PDB entry 6MBY | X-ray diffraction, 1.50 A resolution | chain A

Chain A:
Protein: Carbonic anhydrase 2
Source organism: Homo sapiens
Notes: EC 4.2.1.1
UniProt: P00918 (CAH2_HUMAN); the author numbering skips numbers that UniProt does not, so the offset changes along the chain: 4-125 = UniProt 4-125; 127-261 = UniProt 126-260
Sequence (257 residues; numbered 4 to 261; 1 number in that range is skipped by the numbering (no residue carries it; nothing is unmodelled there); the number before each row is that of its first residue):
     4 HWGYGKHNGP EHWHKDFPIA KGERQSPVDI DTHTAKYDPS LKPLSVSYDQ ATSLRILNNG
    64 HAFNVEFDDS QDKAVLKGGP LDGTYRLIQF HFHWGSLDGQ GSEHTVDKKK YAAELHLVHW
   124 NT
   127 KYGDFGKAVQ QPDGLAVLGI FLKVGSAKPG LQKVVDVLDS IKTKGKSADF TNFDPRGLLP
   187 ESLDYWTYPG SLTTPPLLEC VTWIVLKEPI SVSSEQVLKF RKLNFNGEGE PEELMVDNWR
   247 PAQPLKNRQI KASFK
Swiss-Prot annotation at these positions:
  - active site: H64 (Proton donor/acceptor)
  - binding site (Zn(2+)): H94, H96, H119
  - binding site (substrate): T199, T200
  - site: Y7 (Fine-tunes the proton-transfer properties of H-64), N62 (Fine-tunes the proton-transfer properties of H-64), N67 (Fine-tunes the proton-transfer properties of H-64), Q92 (Involved in the binding of some activators, including histamine and L-histidine)
  - modified residue (Phosphoserine): S166, S173
Ion coordination: Zn2+: H94, H96, H119
Small-molecule neighbours: ferulic acid (FER; 3-(4-hydroxy-3-methoxyphenyl)-2-propenoic acid): Q92, H94, V121, F131, L198, T199, T200, P202
From the paper describing this entry:
  - binding site for ferulic acid: Q92, V121, F131, L198, T199, T200, P202

Overview:
Ligands of chain A: ferulic acid. H94, H96 and H119 coordinate Zn2+. UniProt lists active-site residue H64, 3
Zn2+-binding residues and substrate-binding residues T199 and T200. From the paper: a binding site for ferulic
acid at Q92, V121 and F131 among others.
Chain A is Carbonic anhydrase 2 (Homo sapiens); the structure, Carbonic Anhydrase II in complex with Ferulic
Acid, was determined by X-ray diffraction (same publication as 6MBV).
